Entry 9CLB (X-ray diffraction, 2.86 A resolution); this record covers chains A and B.

== Chain A ==
Protein: Bcl-2 homologous antagonist/killer
Organism: Homo sapiens
UniProt: Q16611 (BAK_HUMAN); residue numbers follow UniProt; this construct covers 86-186
Amino-acid sequence (101 residues; each row starts with the number of its first residue):
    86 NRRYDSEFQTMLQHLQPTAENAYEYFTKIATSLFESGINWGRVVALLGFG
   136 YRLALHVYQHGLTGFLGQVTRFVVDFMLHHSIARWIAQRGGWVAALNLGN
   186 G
Not modelled in the structure: 166-186
Construct notes: engineered mutation Ser166 (Cys in Q16611)
UniProt features mapped onto this chain:
  - motif: Ser117 to Tyr136 (BH1), Arg169 to Gly184 (BH2)
  - binding site (Zn(2+)): Asp160, His164
  - mutagenesis: His164 (H164A: Strongly reduced zinc binding and homodimerization)
From the paper describing this entry:
  - conformationally variable residues (register shift, side-chain flip): Phe93, Phe134, Leu147 to Phe161

== Chain B ==
Protein: aBAK
Organism: synthetic construct
Amino-acid sequence (119 residues; numbered 0 to 118; the number before each row is that of its first residue; numbering starts at 0):
     0 GGADPKKVLDQAKDQMENVVRTLKQELEELAKEARKLDLTQSEKIELKLR
    50 YIVAHLAAIGDIEEAIREAKEEADKLKRAGLVNSQQFDEFKRRLEELHKE
   100 ADRKRADYAEEFRNKLEYG
Not modelled in the structure: 0-1, 116-118

== Interface between chain A and chain B ==
Pairs across the interface (45; chain A residue first):
  Arg88(A) - Glu94(B)  salt bridge
  Arg88(A) - His97(B)  hydrogen bond
  Arg88(A) - Lys98(B)
  Arg88(A) - Asp101(B)  salt bridge
  Tyr89(A) - Ile58(B)  hydrophobic
  Tyr89(A) - Glu62(B)  hydrogen bond
  Tyr89(A) - His97(B)  hydrogen bond
  Tyr89(A) - Asp101(B)
  Tyr89(A) - Arg104(B)
  Glu92(A) - His54(B)  salt bridge
  Glu92(A) - Arg104(B)  salt bridge
  Glu92(A) - Ala105(B)
  Phe93(A) - Leu55(B)  hydrophobic
  Thr95(A) - Arg112(B)
  Met96(A) - Tyr50(B)
  Met96(A) - Ile51(B)  hydrophobic
  Met96(A) - His54(B)  hydrogen bond
  His99(A) - Lys47(B)
  His99(A) - Arg112(B)
  His99(A) - Leu115(B)
  Leu100(A) - Leu48(B)  hydrophobic
  Leu100(A) - Ile51(B)  hydrophobic
  Tyr110(A) - Ile44(B)
  Tyr110(A) - Leu48(B)  hydrophobic
  Lys113(A) - Glu45(B)  salt bridge
  Ile114(A) - Leu48(B)  hydrophobic
  Ile114(A) - Ile51(B)  hydrophobic
  Ile114(A) - Val52(B)
  Ile114(A) - Leu55(B)  hydrophobic
  Ser117(A) - Val52(B)
  Leu118(A) - Val52(B)
  Leu118(A) - Ala56(B)  hydrophobic
  Asn124(A) - Gly59(B)
  Asn124(A) - Asp60(B)  hydrogen bond
  Asn124(A) - Glu63(B)
  Trp125(A) - Glu62(B)
  Trp125(A) - Glu63(B)  hydrogen bond (backbone-side chain)
  Trp125(A) - Arg66(B)
  Gly126(A) - Gly59(B)
  Gly126(A) - Glu63(B)  hydrogen bond (backbone-side chain)
  Arg127(A) - Ala56(B)
  Arg127(A) - Gly59(B)
  Arg127(A) - Asp60(B)  salt bridge
  Ala130(A) - Leu55(B)
  Ala130(A) - Ile58(B)  hydrophobic
Other interface residues (no listed pair), chain A (20 interface residues in all): Leu131, Phe134
Other interface residues (no listed pair), chain B (25 interface residues in all): Ile61

== Summary ==
The interface between chain A and chain B involves 20 residues on one side and 25 on the other; the contacts
include 7 hydrogen bonds and 6 salt bridges. Polar contacts include Arg88(A)-Glu94(B), Arg88(A)-Asp101(B) and
Glu92(A)-His54(B). From the paper: conformational variability at Phe93(A), Phe134(A) and Leu147(A).
Chain A is Bcl-2 homologous antagonist/killer (Homo sapiens) and chain B is aBAK (synthetic construct); the
structure, Crystal structure of Bak bound to the inhibitory aBAK, was determined by X-ray diffraction,
deposited together with 8EJA.
